PDB entry 8PBC | electron microscopy, 2.61 A resolution | chains B and U of the 22 polymer chains in the assembly

Chain B:
Name: DNA repair protein RAD51 homolog 1
Organism: Homo sapiens
UniProtKB: Q06609 (RAD51_HUMAN); residue numbers follow UniProt; this construct covers 1-339
Chain sequence (339 residues; row label = number of the first residue in the row):
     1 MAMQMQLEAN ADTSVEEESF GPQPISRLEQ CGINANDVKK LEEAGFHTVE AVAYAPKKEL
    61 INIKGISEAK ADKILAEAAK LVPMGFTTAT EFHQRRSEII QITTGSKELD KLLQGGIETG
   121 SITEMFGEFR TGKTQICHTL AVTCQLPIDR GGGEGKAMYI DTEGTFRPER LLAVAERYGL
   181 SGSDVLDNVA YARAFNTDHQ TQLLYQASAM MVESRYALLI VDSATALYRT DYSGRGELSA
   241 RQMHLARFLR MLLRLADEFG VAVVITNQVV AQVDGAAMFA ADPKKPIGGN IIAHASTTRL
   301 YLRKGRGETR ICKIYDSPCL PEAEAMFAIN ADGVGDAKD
Unresolved in the structure: 1-20, 275-282
Metal / ion sites: Ca2+ site 1: T134 (together with ATP); Ca2+ site 2: A293, S296, D316 (together with ATP)
Small-molecule neighbours:
  - ATP (adenosine-5'-triphosphate), molecule 1: E128, F129, R130, T131, G132, K133, T134, Q135, E163, R170, R310, I329, N330, A331
  - ATP, molecule 2: A293, H294, S296, D316, S317, P318, C319, L320, P321, E322
From the paper describing this entry:
  - mutagenesis - D184A, D184A/D187A: decreased binding to Breast cancer type 2 susceptibility protein (chain U)

Chain U:
Name: Breast cancer type 2 susceptibility protein
UniProtKB: P51587 (BRCA2_HUMAN); numbering as in UniProt (aligned over 3260-3308)
Chain sequence (49 residues; each row starts with the number of its first residue):
  3260 DDQKNCKKRR ALDFLSRLPL PPPVSPICTF VSPAAQKAFQ PPRSCGTKY
Unresolved in the structure: 3260-3288, 3305-3308
Swiss-Prot annotation at these positions:
  - modified residue: S3291 (Phosphoserine)
  - natural variant: P3300 (P3300S: In one patient with esophageal carcinoma)
  - mutagenesis: S3291 (S3291E: Impaired interaction with RAD51)

Chain B / chain U interface:
Residue-residue contacts (25):
  Q145(B) with F3298(U); P3301(U)
  E154(B) with F3298(U)
  G155(B) with F3298(U)
  K156(B) with A3294(U), hydrogen bond (side chain-backbone); K3296(U), hydrogen bond (side chain-backbone); F3298(U)
  G179(B) with R3302(U); S3303(U); C3304(U), hydrogen bond (backbone-backbone)
  L180(B) with P3301(U), hydrophobic; R3302(U)
  S181(B) with R3302(U), hydrogen bond (backbone-backbone)
  D184(B) with Q3299(U); R3302(U), salt bridge
  N188(B) with F3298(U); Q3299(U), hydrogen bond (side chain-backbone)
  Q206(B) with F3289(U)
  M210(B) with V3290(U), hydrophobic
  E213(B) with Q3295(U)
  S214(B) with Q3295(U), hydrogen bond (side chain-backbone); K3296(U), hydrogen bond (side chain-backbone); A3297(U)
  R215(B) with F3298(U)
  Y216(B) with A3294(U)
Also at the interface, not in a pair above, chain B (17 interface residues in all): V185, D187
Also at the interface, not in a pair above, chain U (13 interface residues in all): A3293
From the paper, about this interface:
  - residue pairs: E154(B)-F3298(U), G155(B)-F3298(U), S181(B)-C3304(U)
  - interface residues, chain B: D184(B), D187(B)
  - hot spots on chain U (mutagenesis) - K3296A, K3296A/Q3299A/R3302A, R3302A: decreased binding to DNA repair protein RAD51 homolog 1 (chain B)
  - hot spots on chain U (mutagenesis) - Q3299A: increased binding to DNA repair protein RAD51 homolog 1 (chain B)
  - hot spots on chain U (mutagenesis) - K3296D/Q3299D/R3302D, F3298A: abolished binding to DNA repair protein RAD51 homolog 1 (chain B)

Summary:
17 residues of chain B face 13 of chain U across their interface; the contacts include 7 hydrogen bonds and 1
salt bridge. Among the polar pairs are D184(B)-R3302(U), K156(B)-A3294(U) and K156(B)-K3296(U). The authors
report contacts between E154(B) and F3298(U), G155(B) and F3298(U) and S181(B) and C3304(U). The paper reports
that K3296A, K3296A/Q3299A/R3302A and R3302A of chain U reduce binding to DNA repair protein RAD51 homolog 1
(chain B); interface residues D184(B) and D187(B); 8 substitutions were tested in all.
Here chain B is DNA repair protein RAD51 homolog 1 (Homo sapiens) and chain U is Breast cancer type 2
susceptibility protein. Entry 8PBC (RAD51 filament on ssDNA bound by the BRCA2 c-terminus) was determined by
electron microscopy, deposited together with 8PBD.
